PDB entry 3JAX | electron microscopy, 23.00 A resolution (very low resolution: no residue pairs are listed; an interface is given only as per-side residue counts) | chains A and F of the 6 polymer chains in the assembly

# Chain A
Name: myosin 2 heavy chain
Source organism: Schistosoma mansoni
Sequence (974 residues; each row starts with the number of its first residue):
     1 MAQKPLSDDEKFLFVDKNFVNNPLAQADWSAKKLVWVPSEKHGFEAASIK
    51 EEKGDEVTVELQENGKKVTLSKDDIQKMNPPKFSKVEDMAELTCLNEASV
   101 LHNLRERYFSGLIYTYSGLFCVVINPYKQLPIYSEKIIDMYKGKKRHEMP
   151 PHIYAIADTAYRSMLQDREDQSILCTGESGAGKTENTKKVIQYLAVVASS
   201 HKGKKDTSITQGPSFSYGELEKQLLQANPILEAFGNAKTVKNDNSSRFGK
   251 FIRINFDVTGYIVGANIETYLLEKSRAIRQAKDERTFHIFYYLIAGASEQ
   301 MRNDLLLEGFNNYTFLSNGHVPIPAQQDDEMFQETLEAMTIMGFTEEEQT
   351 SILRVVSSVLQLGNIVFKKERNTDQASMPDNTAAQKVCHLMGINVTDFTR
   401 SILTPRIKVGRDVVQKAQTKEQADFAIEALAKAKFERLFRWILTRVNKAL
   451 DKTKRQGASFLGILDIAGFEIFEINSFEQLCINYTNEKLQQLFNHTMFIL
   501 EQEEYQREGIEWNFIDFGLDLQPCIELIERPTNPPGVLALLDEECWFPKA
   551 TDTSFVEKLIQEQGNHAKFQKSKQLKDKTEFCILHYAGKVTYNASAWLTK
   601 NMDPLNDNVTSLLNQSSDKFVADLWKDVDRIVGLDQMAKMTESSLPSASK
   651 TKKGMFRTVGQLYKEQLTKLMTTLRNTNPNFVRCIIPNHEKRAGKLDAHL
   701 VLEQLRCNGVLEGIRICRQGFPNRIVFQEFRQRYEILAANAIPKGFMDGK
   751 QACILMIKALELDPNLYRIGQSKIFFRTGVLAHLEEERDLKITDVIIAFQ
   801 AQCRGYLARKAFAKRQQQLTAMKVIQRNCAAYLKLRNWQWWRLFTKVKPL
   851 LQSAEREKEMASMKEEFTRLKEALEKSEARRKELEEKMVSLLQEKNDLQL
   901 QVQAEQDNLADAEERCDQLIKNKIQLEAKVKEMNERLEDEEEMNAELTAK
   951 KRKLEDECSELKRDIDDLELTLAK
Disordered / not traced: 1, 205-210, 452-457, 635-655, 973-974

# Chain F
Name: myosin regulatory light chain
Source organism: Schistosoma mansoni
Sequence (196 residues; each row starts with the number of its first residue):
     1 MGDDEKKEKKKKSKKKAEEEGGDAPAAPPAPKPPSQKRRAQRSGSNVFAM
    51 FTQHQVQEFKEAFQLIDQDKDGFISKNDIRATFDSLGRLCTEQELDSMVA
   101 EAPGPINFTMFLTIFGDRIAGTDEEDVIVNAFNLFDEGDGKCKEETLKRS
   151 LTTWGEKFSQDEVDQALSEAPIDGNGLIDIKKFAQILTKGAKEEGA

# How chain A and chain F interact
At this resolution (23 A) residue pairs are not listed: 5 residues of chain A and 5 of chain F lie at the interface.

# Summary
Chain A and chain F each contribute 5 residues to their interface.
Chain A is myosin 2 heavy chain and chain F is myosin regulatory light chain, both from Schistosoma mansoni;
the structure, Heavy meromyosin from Schistosoma mansoni muscle thick filament by negative stain EM, was
determined by electron microscopy.
